7DMG - chains A and B; structure by X-ray diffraction, 1.79 A resolution.

Chain A (and B):
Protein: (S)-specific carbonyl reductase
Source organism: Candida parapsilosis
Notes: chain B of this document is another copy of the same molecule, construct and numbering; everything in this record applies to it too
UniProt: D5G304 (D5G304_CANPA); residues 1-279 here = UniProt positions 1-279
Sequence (280 residues; row label = number of the first residue in the row; numbering starts at 0):
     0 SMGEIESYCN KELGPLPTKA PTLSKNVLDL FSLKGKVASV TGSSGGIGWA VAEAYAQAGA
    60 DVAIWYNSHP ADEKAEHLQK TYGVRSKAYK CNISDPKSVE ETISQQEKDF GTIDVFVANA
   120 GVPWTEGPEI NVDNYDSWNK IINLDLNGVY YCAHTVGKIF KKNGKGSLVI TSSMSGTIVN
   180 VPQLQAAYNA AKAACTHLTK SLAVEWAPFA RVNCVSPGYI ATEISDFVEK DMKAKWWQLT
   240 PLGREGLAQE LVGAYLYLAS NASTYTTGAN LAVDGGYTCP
Not modelled in the structure: 222-225
Differences from the reference sequence: expression tag (0)
Small-molecule neighbours: NADP (NAP; NADP nicotinamide-adenine-dinucleotide phosphate): Gly-41, Ser-42, Ser-43, Gly-44, Gly-45, Ile-46, Tyr-65, Asn-66, Ser-67, His-68, Cys-90, Asn-91, Ile-92, Ser-93, Asn-118, Ala-119, Gly-120, Val-121, Leu-143, Thr-170, Ser-171, Ser-172, Tyr-187, Lys-191, Pro-216, Gly-217, Tyr-218, Ile-219, Thr-221

How chain A and chain B interact:
Pairs across the interface (132):
  Ile-4(A) / Ala-233(B)  hydrophobic
  Ile-4(A) / Trp-236(B)  hydrophobic
  Ile-4(A) / Gln-237(B)
  Glu-5(A) / Gln-237(B)  hydrogen bond (backbone-side chain)
  Ser-6(A) / Gln-237(B)
  Tyr-7(A) / Gln-237(B)  hydrogen bond (backbone-backbone)
  Cys-8(A) / Gln-237(B)
  Cys-8(A) / Leu-238(B)
  Cys-8(A) / Pro-240(B)
  Cys-8(A) / Pro-279(B)  hydrophobic
  Leu-12(A) / Pro-240(B)
  Leu-12(A) / Leu-241(B)
  Leu-15(A) / Trp-236(B)
  Leu-15(A) / Gln-237(B)
  Leu-15(A) / Gly-242(B)
  Pro-16(A) / Trp-236(B)
  Pro-16(A) / Gly-242(B)
  Thr-17(A) / Leu-241(B)  hydrogen bond (side chain-backbone)
  Thr-17(A) / Gly-242(B)  hydrogen bond (backbone-backbone)
  Thr-17(A) / Arg-243(B)
  Lys-18(A) / Arg-243(B)
  Ala-19(A) / Arg-243(B)
  Ala-19(A) / Leu-246(B)  hydrophobic
  Pro-20(A) / Arg-243(B)
  Pro-20(A) / Glu-249(B)
  Leu-22(A) / Glu-249(B)
  Ser-23(A) / Gln-248(B)  hydrogen bond (backbone-side chain)
  Lys-24(A) / Gln-56(B)  hydrogen bond (backbone-side chain)
  Lys-24(A) / Gln-248(B)
  Asn-25(A) / Gln-56(B)
  Val-26(A) / Ala-53(B)
  Val-26(A) / Gln-56(B)  hydrogen bond (backbone-side chain)
  Val-26(A) / Val-251(B)  hydrophobic
  Val-26(A) / Leu-255(B)  hydrophobic
  Leu-27(A) / Gln-56(B)
  Leu-29(A) / Val-251(B)  hydrophobic
  Phe-30(A) / Phe-30(B)  hydrophobic
  Phe-30(A) / Gly-252(B)
  Ala-53(A) / Val-26(B)
  Gln-56(A) / Lys-24(B)  hydrogen bond (side chain-backbone)
  Gln-56(A) / Asn-25(B)
  Gln-56(A) / Val-26(B)  hydrogen bond (side chain-backbone)
  Gln-56(A) / Leu-27(B)
  Lys-199(A) / Cys-278(B)
  Val-203(A) / Pro-240(B)  hydrophobic
  Ala-206(A) / Pro-240(B)
  Tyr-218(A) / Tyr-264(B)
  Ala-233(A) / Ile-4(B)  hydrophobic
  Trp-236(A) / Ile-4(B)  hydrophobic
  Trp-236(A) / Leu-15(B)
  Trp-236(A) / Pro-16(B)
  Gln-237(A) / Ile-4(B)
  Gln-237(A) / Glu-5(B)  hydrogen bond (side chain-backbone)
  Gln-237(A) / Ser-6(B)
  Gln-237(A) / Tyr-7(B)  hydrogen bond (backbone-backbone)
  Gln-237(A) / Cys-8(B)
  Gln-237(A) / Leu-15(B)
  Leu-238(A) / Cys-8(B)
  Thr-239(A) / Cys-8(B)
  Thr-239(A) / Tyr-264(B)
  Pro-240(A) / Cys-8(B)
  Pro-240(A) / Leu-12(B)
  Pro-240(A) / Val-203(B)  hydrophobic
  Pro-240(A) / Ala-206(B)
  Leu-241(A) / Leu-12(B)
  Leu-241(A) / Thr-17(B)  hydrogen bond (backbone-side chain)
  Leu-241(A) / Thr-263(B)
  Leu-241(A) / Tyr-264(B)  hydrophobic
  Leu-241(A) / Thr-266(B)
  Gly-242(A) / Leu-15(B)
  Gly-242(A) / Pro-16(B)
  Gly-242(A) / Thr-17(B)  hydrogen bond (backbone-backbone)
  Arg-243(A) / Thr-17(B)
  Arg-243(A) / Lys-18(B)
  Arg-243(A) / Ala-19(B)
  Arg-243(A) / Pro-20(B)
  Arg-243(A) / Thr-263(B)  hydrogen bond (side chain-backbone)
  Arg-243(A) / Tyr-264(B)  hydrogen bond (backbone-side chain)
  Glu-244(A) / Tyr-264(B)
  Gly-245(A) / Tyr-264(B)  hydrogen bond (backbone-side chain)
  Leu-246(A) / Ala-19(B)  hydrophobic
  Gln-248(A) / Ser-23(B)  hydrogen bond (side chain-backbone)
  Gln-248(A) / Lys-24(B)
  Glu-249(A) / Pro-20(B)
  Glu-249(A) / Leu-22(B)
  Glu-249(A) / Ala-261(B)
  Glu-249(A) / Thr-263(B)  hydrogen bond
  Glu-249(A) / Tyr-264(B)
  Val-251(A) / Val-26(B)  hydrophobic
  Val-251(A) / Leu-29(B)  hydrophobic
  Gly-252(A) / Phe-30(B)
  Gly-252(A) / Tyr-256(B)
  Gly-252(A) / Ala-261(B)
  Ala-253(A) / Tyr-256(B)
  Leu-255(A) / Val-26(B)  hydrophobic
  Tyr-256(A) / Gly-252(B)
  Tyr-256(A) / Ala-253(B)
  Tyr-256(A) / Val-272(B)
  Ala-261(A) / Glu-249(B)
  Ala-261(A) / Gly-252(B)
  Thr-263(A) / Leu-241(B)
  Thr-263(A) / Arg-243(B)  hydrogen bond (backbone-side chain)
  Thr-263(A) / Glu-249(B)  hydrogen bond
  Tyr-264(A) / Tyr-218(B)  hydrogen bond (side chain-backbone)
  Tyr-264(A) / Thr-239(B)
  Tyr-264(A) / Leu-241(B)  hydrophobic
  Tyr-264(A) / Arg-243(B)  hydrogen bond (side chain-backbone)
  Tyr-264(A) / Glu-244(B)
  Tyr-264(A) / Gly-245(B)  hydrogen bond (side chain-backbone)
  Tyr-264(A) / Glu-249(B)  hydrogen bond (backbone-side chain)
  Tyr-264(A) / Val-272(B)
  Tyr-264(A) / Asp-273(B)
  Tyr-264(A) / Gly-274(B)  hydrogen bond (backbone-backbone)
  Thr-265(A) / Ala-271(B)
  Thr-265(A) / Val-272(B)
  Thr-266(A) / Leu-241(B)
  Thr-266(A) / Gly-274(B)
  Thr-266(A) / Gly-275(B)
  Gly-267(A) / Cys-278(B)
  Ala-268(A) / Ala-271(B)
  Ala-271(A) / Thr-265(B)
  Ala-271(A) / Ala-268(B)
  Val-272(A) / Tyr-256(B)
  Val-272(A) / Tyr-264(B)
  Val-272(A) / Thr-265(B)
  Asp-273(A) / Tyr-264(B)
  Gly-274(A) / Tyr-264(B)  hydrogen bond (backbone-backbone)
  Gly-274(A) / Thr-266(B)
  Gly-275(A) / Thr-266(B)
  Cys-278(A) / Lys-199(B)
  Cys-278(A) / Gly-267(B)
  Pro-279(A) / Cys-8(B)  hydrophobic
Other interface residues (no listed pair), chain A (63 interface residues in all): Ala-57, Ile-219, Asn-269, Leu-270
Other interface residues (no listed pair), chain B (63 interface residues in all): Ala-57, Ile-219, Asn-269, Leu-270

In short:
Chain A and chain B each contribute 63 residues to their interface; the contacts include 26 hydrogen bonds.
Among the polar pairs are Glu-5(A)/Gln-237(B), Thr-17(A)/Leu-241(B) and Ser-23(A)/Gln-248(B). Ligands of chain
A: NADP.
Both chains are (S)-specific carbonyl reductase (Candida parapsilosis). Entry 7DMG (Short chain dehydrogenase
2 (SCR2) crystal structure with NADP) was determined by X-ray diffraction (same publication as 7DLD, 7DLL,
7DLM, 7DN1 and 7VYQ).
